7WPP - chains E and G of the 4 polymer chains in the assembly; structure by electron microscopy, 2.85 A resolution.

Chain E (and G):
Name: von Willebrand antigen 2
Source organism: Homo sapiens
Notes: fragment: D1D2 domain; chain G of this document is another copy of the same molecule, construct and numbering; everything in this record applies to it too
UniProt: P04275 (VWF_HUMAN); residue numbers follow UniProt; this construct covers 23-763
Sequence (741 residues; each row starts with the number of its first residue):
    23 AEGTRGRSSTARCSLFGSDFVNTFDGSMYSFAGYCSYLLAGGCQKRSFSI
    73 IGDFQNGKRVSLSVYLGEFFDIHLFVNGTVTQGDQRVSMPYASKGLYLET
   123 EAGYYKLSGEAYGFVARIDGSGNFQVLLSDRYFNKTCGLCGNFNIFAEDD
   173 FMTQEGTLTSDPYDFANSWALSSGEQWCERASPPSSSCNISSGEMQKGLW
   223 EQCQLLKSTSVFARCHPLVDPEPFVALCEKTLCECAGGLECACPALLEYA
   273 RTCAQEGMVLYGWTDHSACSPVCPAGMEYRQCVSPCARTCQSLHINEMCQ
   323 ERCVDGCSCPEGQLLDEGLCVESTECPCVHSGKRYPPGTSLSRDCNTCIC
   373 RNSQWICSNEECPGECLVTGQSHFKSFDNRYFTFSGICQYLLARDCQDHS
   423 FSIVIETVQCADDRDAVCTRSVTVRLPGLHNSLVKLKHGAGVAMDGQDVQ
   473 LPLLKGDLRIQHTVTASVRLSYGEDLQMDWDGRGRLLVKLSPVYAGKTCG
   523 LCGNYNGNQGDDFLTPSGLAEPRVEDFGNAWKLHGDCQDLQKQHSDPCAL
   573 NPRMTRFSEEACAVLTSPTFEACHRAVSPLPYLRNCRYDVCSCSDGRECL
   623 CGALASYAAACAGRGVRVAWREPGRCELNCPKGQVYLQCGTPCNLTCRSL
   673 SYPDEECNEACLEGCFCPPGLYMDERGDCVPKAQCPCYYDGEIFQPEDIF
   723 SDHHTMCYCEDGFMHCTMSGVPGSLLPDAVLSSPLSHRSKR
Not modelled in the structure: 23-29, 741-763
Cystine bridges: Cys35-Cys162, Cys57-Cys200, Cys65-Cys159, Cys210-Cys255, Cys225-Cys250, Cys237-Cys275, Cys257-Cys263, Cys265-Cys291, Cys295-Cys329, Cys304-Cys325, Cys308-Cys321, Cys312-Cys348, Cys331-Cys342, Cys350-Cys372, Cys367-Cys384, Cys370-Cys379, Cys388-Cys524, Cys410-Cys559, Cys418-Cys521, Cys432-Cys440, Cys570-Cys613, Cys584-Cys608, Cys595-Cys633, Cys615-Cys621, Cys623-Cys648, Cys652-Cys687, Cys661-Cys683, Cys665-Cys679, Cys669-Cys707, Cys689-Cys701, Cys709-Cys731, Cys729-Cys738
Covalently attached groups: N-acetylglucosamine (NAG) linked to Asn99, Asn156
Ion coordination: Ca2+ site 1: Asp47, Asn164, Asn166, Phe168, Asp171, Asp172; Ca2+ site 2: Asp400, Asn528, Asn530, Asp533, Asp534
Swiss-Prot annotation at these positions:
  - glycosylation (N-linked (GlcNAc...) asparagine): Asn99, Asn156, Asn211, Asn666
  - natural variant: Arg273 (R273W: In VWD1 and VWD3), Trp377 (W377C: In VWD3), Asn528 (N528S: In VWD2), Gly550 (G550R: In VWD2)
From the paper describing this entry:
  - contacts within the chain: His395-Asp611 (salt bridge), His395-Thr405 (hydrogen bond)
  - self-association interface (contacts with another copy of this molecule); pairs are residue here / residue on that copy: Tyr87-Arg575, Trp199-Arg619 (cation-pi contact), Leu193, Leu193
  - mutagenesis - Y87S: decreased binding to D'D3 monomer
  - mutagenesis - Y87S: unchanged binding to von Willebrand factor

How chain E and chain G interact:
Contacting residue pairs - 61 pairs, chain E then chain G:
  Ser58(E) - Arg575(G)
  Gln66(E) - Lys564(G)
  Arg68(E) - Leu572(G)  hydrogen bond (side chain-backbone)
  Ser71(E) - Pro574(G)
  Tyr87(E) - Pro574(G)  hydrophobic
  Tyr87(E) - Arg575(G)
  Gly89(E) - Pro574(G)
  Glu90(E) - Asp568(G)
  Glu90(E) - Cys570(G)
  Glu90(E) - Ala571(G)  hydrogen bond (side chain-backbone)
  Glu90(E) - Thr577(G)
  Gln176(E) - Asp434(G)
  Gln176(E) - Asp435(G)  hydrogen bond
  Gln176(E) - Arg436(G)
  Glu177(E) - Gln431(G)
  Glu177(E) - Asp434(G)
  Glu177(E) - Arg436(G)  hydrogen bond (backbone-side chain)
  Asn189(E) - Asp434(G)
  Ser190(E) - Asp434(G)
  Leu193(E) - Leu572(G)
  Leu193(E) - Asn573(G)
  Leu193(E) - Arg575(G)  hydrogen bond (backbone-side chain)
  Ser194(E) - Asn573(G)  hydrogen bond (backbone-side chain)
  Ser194(E) - Arg575(G)
  Ser194(E) - Met576(G)  hydrogen bond
  Ser195(E) - Arg575(G)
  Ser195(E) - Met576(G)
  Gly196(E) - Phe579(G)
  Trp199(E) - Met576(G)  hydrophobic
  Trp199(E) - Phe579(G)  hydrophobic
  Trp199(E) - Ser616(G)
  Trp199(E) - Gly618(G)
  Gln431(E) - Glu177(G)
  Asp434(E) - Gln176(G)
  Asp434(E) - Glu177(G)
  Asp434(E) - Asn189(G)
  Asp434(E) - Ser190(G)
  Asp435(E) - Gln176(G)  hydrogen bond
  Arg436(E) - Gln176(G)
  Arg436(E) - Glu177(G)  hydrogen bond (side chain-backbone)
  Lys564(E) - Gln66(G)
  Asp568(E) - Glu90(G)
  Cys570(E) - Glu90(G)
  Ala571(E) - Arg68(G)
  Ala571(E) - Glu90(G)  hydrogen bond (backbone-side chain)
  Leu572(E) - Arg68(G)  hydrogen bond (backbone-side chain)
  Asn573(E) - Leu193(G)
  Asn573(E) - Ser194(G)
  Pro574(E) - Ser71(G)
  Pro574(E) - Tyr87(G)
  Pro574(E) - Gly89(G)
  Arg575(E) - Ser58(G)  hydrogen bond
  Arg575(E) - Tyr87(G)  hydrogen bond
  Arg575(E) - Leu193(G)  hydrogen bond (side chain-backbone)
  Arg575(E) - Ser194(G)
  Arg575(E) - Ser195(G)
  Met576(E) - Ser194(G)
  Thr577(E) - Glu90(G)
  Asp617(E) - Trp199(G)
  Gly618(E) - Trp199(G)
  Arg619(E) - Trp199(G)
Other interface residues (no listed pair), chain E (38 interface residues in all): Gly178, Gln198, Ala433, Phe579, Ser616
Other interface residues (no listed pair), chain G (38 interface residues in all): Ile73, Gly178, Gly196, Ala433, Asp617, Arg619

In short:
The chain E/chain G interface involves 38 residues from each chain; the contacts include 14 hydrogen bonds.
Among the polar pairs are Arg68(E)-Leu572(G), Glu90(E)-Ala571(G) and Gln176(E)-Asp435(G). N-acetylglucosamine
is covalently linked to Asn99(E) and Asn156(E). The paper reports that Y87S of chain E reduces binding to D'D3
monomer; a self-association interface involving Tyr87(E), Leu193(E) and Trp199(E) among others.
Chain E and chain G are both von Willebrand antigen 2 (Homo sapiens); the structure, Cryo-EM structure of VWF
D'D3 dimer complexed with D1D2 at 2.85 angstron resolution (1 unit), was determined by electron microscopy
together with 7WPQ, 7WPR, 7WPS and 7WQT from the same study.
